5N0E - chain A; structure by X-ray diffraction, 1.75 A resolution.

== Chain A ==
Molecule: Carbonic anhydrase 2
Source organism: Homo sapiens
Notes: EC 4.2.1.1
UniProtKB: P00918 (CAH2_HUMAN); the author numbering skips numbers that UniProt does not, so the offset changes along the chain: 1-125 = UniProt 1-125; 127-261 = UniProt 126-260
Chain sequence (262 residues; row label = number of the first residue in the row; note: 1 number in that range is skipped by the numbering (no residue carries it; nothing is unmodelled there); numbers below 1 keep their minus sign (Met-1 is residue -1)):
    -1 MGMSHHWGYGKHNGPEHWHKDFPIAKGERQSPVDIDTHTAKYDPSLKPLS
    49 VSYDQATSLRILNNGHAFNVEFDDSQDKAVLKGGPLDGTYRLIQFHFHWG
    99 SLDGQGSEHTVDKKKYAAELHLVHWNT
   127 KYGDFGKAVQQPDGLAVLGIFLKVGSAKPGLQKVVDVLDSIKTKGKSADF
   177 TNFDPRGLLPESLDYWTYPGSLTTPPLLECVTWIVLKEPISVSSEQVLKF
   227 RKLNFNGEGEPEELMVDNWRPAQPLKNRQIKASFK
Unresolved in the structure: -1 to 3
Differences from the reference sequence: initiating methionine (-1); expression tag (0)
Metal / ion sites: Zn2+: His94, His96, His119 (together with 8F3)
Residues lining bound ligands: 8F3 (4-[[(1S)-6,7-bis(oxidanyl)-1-phenyl-3,4-dihydro-1H-isoquinolin-2-yl]carbonyl]benzenesulfonamide): Trp5, His64, Gln92, His94, His96, Glu106, His119, Val121, Phe131, Val135, Val143, Ser197, Leu198, Thr199, Thr200, Pro201, Pro202, Leu204, Trp209
Curated features (UniProtKB/Swiss-Prot):
  - active site: His64 (Proton donor/acceptor)
  - binding site (Zn(2+)): His94, His96, His119
  - binding site (substrate): Thr199, Thr200
  - site: Tyr7 (Fine-tunes the proton-transfer properties of H-64), Asn62 (Fine-tunes the proton-transfer properties of H-64), Asn67 (Fine-tunes the proton-transfer properties of H-64), Gln92 (Involved in the binding of some activators, including histamine and L-histidine)
  - modified residue: Ser2 (N-acetylserine), Ser166 (Phosphoserine), Ser173 (Phosphoserine)

== Summary ==
Ligands of chain A: compound 8F3. His94, His96 and His119 coordinate Zn2+. UniProt lists active-site residue
His64, 3 Zn2+-binding residues and substrate-binding residues Thr199 and Thr200.
Chain A is Carbonic anhydrase 2 (Homo sapiens); the structure, Crystal structure of human carbonic anhydrase
II in complex with (S)-4-(6,7-dihydroxy-1-phenyl-3,4-tetrahydroisoquinoline-1H-2-carbonyl)benzenesulfonamide,
was determined by X-ray diffraction (same publication as 5N0D).
